5MPC - chains V and U of the 48 polymer chains in the assembly; structure by electron microscopy, 7.70 A resolution (low resolution: residue-level contacts below are approximate; hydrogen-bond / salt-bridge calls are withheld).

[Chain V]
Name: Ubiquitin carboxyl-terminal hydrolase RPN11
From: Saccharomyces cerevisiae (strain ATCC 204508 / S288c)
Notes: EC 3.4.19.12
UniProt: P43588 (RPN11_YEAST); residues 1-306 here = UniProt positions 1-306
Sequence (306 residues; each row starts with the number of its first residue):
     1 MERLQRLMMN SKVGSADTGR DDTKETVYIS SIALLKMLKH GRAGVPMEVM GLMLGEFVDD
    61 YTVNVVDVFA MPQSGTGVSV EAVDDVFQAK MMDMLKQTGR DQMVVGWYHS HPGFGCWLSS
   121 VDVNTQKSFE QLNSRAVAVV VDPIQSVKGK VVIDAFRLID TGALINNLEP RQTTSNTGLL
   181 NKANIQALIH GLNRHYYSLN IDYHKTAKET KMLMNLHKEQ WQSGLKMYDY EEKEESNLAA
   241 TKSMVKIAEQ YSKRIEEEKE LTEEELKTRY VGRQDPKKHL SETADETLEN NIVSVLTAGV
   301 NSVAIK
Unresolved in the structure: 1-17
UniProt features mapped onto this chain:
  - motif: His109 to Asp122 (JAMM motif)
  - binding site (Zn(2+)): His109, His111, Asp122
  - modified residue: Met1 (N-acetylmethionine)
  - natural variant: Lys208 (K208Q: In strain: NRRL Y-53), Ala239 (A239T: In strain: NRRL Y-53), Thr262 (T262S: In strain: NRRL Y-53), Leu280 to Ser281 (sequence variant, change not given here; In strain: NRRL Y-53)
  - mutagenesis: His109 (H109A: Stabilizes ubiquitin pathway substrates; when associated wirh Ala-111), His111 (H111A: Stabilizes ubiquitin pathway substrates; when associated wirh Ala-109)

[Chain U]
Name: 26S proteasome regulatory subunit RPN8
From: Saccharomyces cerevisiae (strain ATCC 204508 / S288c)
UniProt: Q08723 (RPN8_YEAST); numbering as in UniProt (aligned over 1-338)
Sequence (338 residues; each row starts with the number of its first residue):
     1 MSLQHEKVTI APLVLLSALD HYERTQTKEN KRCVGVILGD ANSSTIRVTN SFALPFEEDE
    61 KNSDVWFLDH NYIENMNEMC KKINAKEKLI GWYHSGPKLR ASDLKINELF KKYTQNNPLL
   121 LIVDVKQQGV GLPTDAYVAI EQVKDDGTST EKTFLHLPCT IEAEEAEEIG VEHLLRDVRD
   181 QAAGGLSIRL TNQLKSLKGL QSKLKDVVEY LDKVINKELP INHTILGKLQ DVFNLLPNLG
   241 TPDDDEIDVE NHDRINISNN LQKALTVKTN DELMVIYISN LVRSIIAFDD LIENKIQNKK
   301 IQEQRVKDKQ SKVSDDSESE SGDKEATAPL IQRKNKKN
Unresolved in the structure: 299-338
UniProt features mapped onto this chain:
  - modified residue: Ser2 (N-acetylserine), Ser314 (Phosphoserine), Ser317 (Phosphoserine), Ser319 (Phosphoserine), Thr327 (Phosphothreonine)

[Chain V / chain U interface]
Residue-residue contacts (111; chain V residue first):
  Ile32(V) - Leu13(U)
  Ile32(V) - Leu16(U)
  Ile32(V) - Asp20(U)
  Leu35(V) - Leu13(U)
  Leu35(V) - Leu16(U)
  Leu35(V) - Glu167(U)
  Leu35(V) - Val171(U)
  Lys36(V) - Leu13(U)
  Leu38(V) - Ala166(U)
  Leu38(V) - Gly170(U)
  Lys39(V) - Glu164(U)
  Lys39(V) - Glu167(U)
  Arg42(V) - Glu165(U)
  Arg42(V) - Ala166(U)
  Ala43(V) - Glu164(U)
  Val66(V) - Arg24(U)
  Ala70(V) - Ile83(U)
  Pro72(V) - Ile83(U)
  Gln73(V) - Lys82(U)
  Gln73(V) - Ile83(U)
  Lys90(V) - Met79(U)
  Met91(V) - Met79(U)
  Met94(V) - Tyr72(U)
  Met94(V) - Asn75(U)
  Met94(V) - Met76(U)
  Leu95(V) - Phe52(U)
  Leu95(V) - Tyr72(U)
  Gln97(V) - Asp69(U)
  Gln97(V) - Tyr72(U)
  Thr98(V) - Thr25(U)
  Thr98(V) - Phe52(U)
  Thr98(V) - Ala53(U)
  Thr98(V) - Tyr72(U)
  Gly99(V) - Arg24(U)
  Arg100(V) - Asp20(U)
  Arg100(V) - His21(U)
  Arg100(V) - Arg24(U)
  Arg100(V) - Phe52(U)
  Arg100(V) - Ala53(U)
  Asp101(V) - Arg24(U)
  Gln102(V) - Arg24(U)
  Val147(V) - Ile169(U)
  Lys148(V) - Ile169(U)
  Lys148(V) - Gly170(U)
  Lys148(V) - His173(U)
  Gly149(V) - Ile169(U)
  Lys150(V) - His173(U)
  Lys208(V) - Leu19(U)
  Lys208(V) - Val125(U)
  Lys208(V) - Lys126(U)
  Lys208(V) - Gln127(U)
  Glu209(V) - Leu16(U)
  Lys211(V) - Gln127(U)
  Met212(V) - Leu15(U)
  Met212(V) - Leu19(U)
  Met212(V) - Gln127(U)
  Leu213(V) - Val171(U)
  Leu213(V) - Leu174(U)
  Leu213(V) - Leu175(U)
  Met214(V) - Leu175(U)
  Met214(V) - Arg179(U)
  Asn215(V) - Leu15(U)
  Asn215(V) - Ile161(U)
  Leu216(V) - Val130(U)
  Leu216(V) - Gly131(U)
  Leu216(V) - Leu132(U)
  His217(V) - Gly131(U)
  His217(V) - Leu132(U)
  His217(V) - Ile161(U)
  Lys218(V) - Gly131(U)
  Gln220(V) - Arg179(U)
  Gln220(V) - Asn192(U)
  Gln220(V) - Lys195(U)
  Trp221(V) - Asn192(U)
  Trp221(V) - Ser196(U)
  Trp221(V) - Gly199(U)
  Trp221(V) - Leu200(U)
  Gly224(V) - Asn192(U)
  Gly224(V) - Gln193(U)
  Leu225(V) - Ser196(U)
  Met227(V) - Arg254(U)
  Tyr230(V) - Glu250(U)
  Met244(V) - Lys268(U)
  Tyr251(V) - Val267(U)
  Tyr251(V) - Asp271(U)
  Ile255(V) - Asp271(U)
  Lys277(V) - Asp271(U)
  Leu280(V) - Lys268(U)
  Ser281(V) - Lys268(U)
  Ala284(V) - Leu261(U)
  Ala284(V) - Leu265(U)
  Asp285(V) - Leu265(U)
  Thr287(V) - Leu261(U)
  Leu288(V) - Ser258(U)
  Leu288(V) - Gln262(U)
  Leu288(V) - Leu265(U)
  Glu289(V) - Leu186(U)
  Glu289(V) - Arg189(U)
  Asn290(V) - Arg189(U)
  Asn291(V) - Ser258(U)
  Val293(V) - Leu186(U)
  Val293(V) - Arg189(U)
  Ser294(V) - Arg254(U)
  Val295(V) - Arg254(U)
  Leu296(V) - Leu190(U)
  Leu296(V) - Gln193(U)
  Thr297(V) - Gln193(U)
  Ala298(V) - Arg254(U)
  Ile305(V) - Leu236(U)
  Lys306(V) - Pro237(U)
  Lys306(V) - Asn238(U)
Interface residues without a listed pair, chain V (69 interface residues in all): Leu34, Thr210, Lys233, Glu234, Asn237, Thr241, Ile292
Interface residues without a listed pair, chain U (68 interface residues in all): Pro12, Ser17, Thr49, Leu54, Pro55, Pro133, Asp177, Gln181, Gly185, Ile247, Ile257, Val275

[In short]
The interface between chain V and chain U involves 69 residues on one side and 68 on the other. UniProt lists
3 Zn2+-binding residues and 2 mutagenesis sites on chain V.
Chain V is Ubiquitin carboxyl-terminal hydrolase RPN11 and chain U is 26S proteasome regulatory subunit RPN8,
both from Saccharomyces cerevisiae (strain ATCC 204508 / S288c); the structure, 26S proteasome in presence of
BeFx (s4), was determined by electron microscopy, deposited together with 5MP9, 5MPA, 5MPB, 5MPD and 5MPE.
